9DMJ - chains B and G of the 9 polymer chains in the assembly; structure by electron microscopy, 2.19 A resolution.

Chain B:
Molecule: Acetylcholine receptor subunit epsilon
Organism: Homo sapiens
UniProt: Q04844 (ACHE_HUMAN); residues -19 to 473 here correspond to UniProt positions 1-493 (UniProt number = residue number + 20)
Chain sequence (493 residues; row label = number of the first residue in the row; numbers below 1 keep their minus sign (Met-19 is residue -19)):
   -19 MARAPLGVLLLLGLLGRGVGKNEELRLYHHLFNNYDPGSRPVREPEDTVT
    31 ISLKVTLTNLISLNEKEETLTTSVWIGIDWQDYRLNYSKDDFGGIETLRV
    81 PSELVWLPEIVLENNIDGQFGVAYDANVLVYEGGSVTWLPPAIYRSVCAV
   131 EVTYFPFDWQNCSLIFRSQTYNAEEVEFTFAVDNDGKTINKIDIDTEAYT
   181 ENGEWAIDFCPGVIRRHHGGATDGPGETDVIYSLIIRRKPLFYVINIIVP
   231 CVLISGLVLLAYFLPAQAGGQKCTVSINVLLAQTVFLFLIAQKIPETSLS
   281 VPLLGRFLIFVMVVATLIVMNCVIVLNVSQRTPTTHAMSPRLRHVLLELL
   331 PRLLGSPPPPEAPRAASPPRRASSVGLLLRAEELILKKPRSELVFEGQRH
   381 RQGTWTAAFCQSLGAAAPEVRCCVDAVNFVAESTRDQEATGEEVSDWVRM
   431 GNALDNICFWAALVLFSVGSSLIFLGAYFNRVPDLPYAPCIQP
Disordered / not traced: -19 to 0, 335-396
UniProt features mapped onto this chain:
  - glycosylation (N-linked (GlcNAc...) asparagine): Asn66, Asn141
Disulfides: Cys128-Cys142, Cys190-Cys470
Covalent attachments: N-acetylglucosamine (NAG) linked to Asn66, Asn141

Chain G:
Molecule: Fab1b light chain
Organism: Homo sapiens
Chain sequence (238 residues; row label = number of the first residue in the row):
     1 MGWSCIILFLVATATGVHGDIVMTQSPLSLPVTPGEPASISCRSNQSLLH
    51 TKGYKYLNWYLQRPGQSPQVLIYFASNRAPGVPDRFSGSGSGTDFTLKIS
   101 RVEAEDVGVYYCMQGLQIPFTFGPGTKVDIKRTVAAPSVFIFPPSDEQLK
   151 SGTASVVCLLNNFYPREAKVQWKVDNALQSGNSQESVTEQDSKDSTYSLS
   201 STLTLSKADYEKHKVYACEVTHQGLSSPVTKSFNRGEC
Disordered / not traced: 1-19, 236-238
Disulfides: Cys42-Cys112, Cys158-Cys218
Covalent attachments: N-acetylglucosamine (NAG) linked to Asn45

Chain B / chain G interface:
Pairs across the interface (5; chain B residue first):
  Lys69(B) with Thr51(G); Lys52(G), hydrogen bond (side chain-backbone)
  Gly73(B) with Tyr54(G)
  Gly74(B) with Lys52(G)
  Glu76(B) with Lys52(G), salt bridge
Interface residues without a listed pair, chain G (4 interface residues in all): Gly53
Interface features reported in the paper:
  - residue pairs: Lys69(B)-Lys52(G), Glu76(B)-Lys52(G) (salt bridge)
  - epitope / paratope residues, chain B: Lys69(B), Glu76(B)
  - epitope / paratope residues, chain G: Lys52(G)

Overview:
The chain B/chain G interface involves 4 residues from each chain, with 1 hydrogen bond and 1 salt bridge.
Polar contacts include Glu76(B)-Lys52(G) and Lys69(B)-Lys52(G). The paper describes a contact between Lys69(B)
and Lys52(G); a salt bridge between Glu76(B) and Lys52(G). Covalently linked N-acetylglucosamine: at Asn66(B)
and Asn141(B). From the paper: epitope/paratope residues Lys69(B), Glu76(B) and Lys52(G).
Chain B is Acetylcholine receptor subunit epsilon and chain G is Fab1b light chain, both from Homo sapiens;
the structure, Human muscle nAChR with two fab1b-bound, was determined by electron microscopy (same
publication as 9DMG, 9DMH, 9DMK, 9DML, 9DMQ, 9DMS and 9DMT).
